PDB entry 2H8N | X-ray diffraction, 2.60 A resolution | chains A and B of the 4 polymer chains in the assembly

[Chain A (and B)]
Molecule: Histone deacetylase 4
From: Homo sapiens
Notes: fragment: N-terminal glutamine-rich Domain, residues 62-129; chain B of this document is another copy of the same molecule, construct and numbering; everything in this record applies to it too
UniProtKB: P56524 (HDAC4_HUMAN); residue numbers follow UniProt; this construct covers 62-153
Sequence (112 residues; each row starts with the number of its first residue):
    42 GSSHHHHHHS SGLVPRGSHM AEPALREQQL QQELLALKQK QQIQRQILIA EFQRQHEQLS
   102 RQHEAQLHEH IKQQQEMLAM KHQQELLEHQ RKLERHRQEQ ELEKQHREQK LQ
Unresolved in the structure: 42-61, 130-153
Sequence notes: cloning artifact (42-44, 51-61); expression tag (45-50)
What the authors report for this chain:
  - self-association interface (contacts with another copy of this molecule); pairs are residue here / residue on that copy: Leu71-His111, Leu71-Gln114, Leu75-His111, Lys79-Glu105, Gln82-Gln107 (hydrogen bond), Gln83-Arg102 (hydrogen bond), Arg86-His104, Arg86-Glu98, Glu92-Gln96 (hydrogen bond), Phe93-Phe93 (hydrophobic contact), Ile112-Gln115 (hydrophobic contact), Gln116-Leu119 (hydrophobic contact), Leu71, Leu78, Leu89, Ile90, His97
  - contacts within the chain: Arg67-Gln70 (hydrogen bond), Glu68-Gln72 (hydrogen bond), Gln69-Gln73 (hydrogen bond), Gln70-Glu74 (hydrogen bond)
  - mutagenesis - F93D: unchanged stability
  - mutagenesis - F93D: decreased signaling
  - mutagenesis - H97F: unchanged signaling

[Interface between chain A and chain B]
Residue-residue contacts - 13 pairs, chain A then chain B:
  Phe93(A) - Phe93(B)  hydrophobic
  His97(A) - His97(B)
  Leu108(A) - Leu108(B)  hydrophobic
  Leu108(A) - His109(B)
  His109(A) - Leu108(B)
  Ile112(A) - Gln115(B)
  Gln115(A) - Ile112(B)
  Gln115(A) - Gln116(B)
  Leu119(A) - Gln116(B)
  His123(A) - His123(B)
  His123(A) - Gln124(B)
  His123(A) - Leu127(B)
  Gln124(A) - His123(B)
Interface residues without a listed pair, chain A (12 interface residues in all): His111, Gln116, Leu127
Interface residues without a listed pair, chain B (12 interface residues in all): His111, Leu119

[Summary]
The chain A/chain B interface involves 12 residues from each chain. The paper reports that F93D of chain A
reduces signaling; a self-association interface involving Leu71(A), Leu75(A) and Leu78(A) among others.
Chain A and chain B are both Histone deacetylase 4 (Homo sapiens); the structure, Structure of a
glutamine-rich domain from histone deacetylase 4, was determined by X-ray diffraction together with 2O94 from
the same study.
